Entry 5ISZ (X-ray diffraction, 2.06 A resolution); this record covers chains C and E of the 5 polymer chains in the assembly.

[Chain C]
Name: influenza M1 for peptide
Chain sequence (9 residues; each row starts with the number of its first residue):
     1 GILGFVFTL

[Chain E]
Name: TCRbeta chain
From: Homo sapiens
Chain sequence (241 residues; row label = number of the first residue in the row):
     3 IGGITQSPKY LFRKEGQNVT LSCEQNLNHD AMYWYRQDPG QGLRLIYYSQ IVNDFQKGDI
    63 AAGYSVSREK KESFPLTVTS AQKNPTAFYL CASSIFGQRE QYFGPGTRLT VTEDLKNVFP
   123 PEVAVFEPSE AEISHTQKAT LVCLATGFYP DHVELSWWVN GKEVHSGVCT DPQPLKEQPA
   183 LNDSRYALSS RLRVSATFWQ NPRNHFRCQV QFYGLSENDE WTQDRAKPVT QIVSAEAWGR
   243 A
Disulfides: Cys25-Cys93, Cys145-Cys210

[Interface between chain C and chain E]
Pairs across the interface (9; chain C residue first):
  Gly4(C) - Gln52(E)  hydrogen bond (backbone-side chain)
  Phe5(C) - Gln52(E)
  Phe5(C) - Phe98(E)  hydrophobic
  Phe5(C) - Gln100(E)
  Val6(C) - Gln52(E)
  Val6(C) - Phe98(E)
  Phe7(C) - Phe98(E)  hydrophobic
  Thr8(C) - Asp32(E)  hydrogen bond
  Thr8(C) - Ile53(E)
The authors on this interface:
  - specific contacts: Phe98(E)-Phe5(C) (hydrophobic contact), Phe98(E)-Phe7(C) (hydrophobic contact)
  - interface residues, chain E: Ile97(E), Phe98(E)

[Overview]
Chain C and chain E each contribute 5 residues to their interface, with 2 hydrogen bonds. Polar pairs include
Gly4(C)-Gln52(E) and Thr8(C)-Asp32(E). The paper describes hydrophobic contacts between Phe98(E) and Phe5(C)
and Phe98(E) and Phe7(C). From the paper: interface residues Ile97(E) and Phe98(E).
Here chain C is influenza M1 for peptide and chain E is TCRbeta chain (Homo sapiens). Entry 5ISZ (Crystal
structure of LS01-TCR/M1-HLA-A*02 complex) was determined by X-ray diffraction, deposited together with 5JHD.
